PDB entry 2WKC | X-ray diffraction, 2.60 A resolution | chains A and C of the 4 polymer chains in the assembly

# Chain A (and C)
Name: ORF34P2
Organism: Lactococcus phage P2
Notes: chain C of this document is another copy of the same molecule, construct and numbering; everything in this record applies to it too
UniProtKB: Q09WL7 (Q09WL7_9CAUD); residues 2-118 here correspond to UniProt positions 15-131 (UniProt number = residue number + 13)
Amino-acid sequence (119 residues; each row starts with the number of its first residue; numbering starts at 0):
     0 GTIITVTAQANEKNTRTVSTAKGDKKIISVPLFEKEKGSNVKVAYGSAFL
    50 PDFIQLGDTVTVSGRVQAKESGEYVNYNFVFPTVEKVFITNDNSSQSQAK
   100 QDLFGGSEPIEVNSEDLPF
Disordered / not traced: 90-118

# Chain A / chain C interface
Contacting residue pairs - 13 pairs, chain A then chain C:
  G0(A) with E84(C)
  T1(A) with E84(C), hydrogen bond (backbone-side chain)
  I2(A) with S62(C); T82(C)
  S62(A) with I2(C)
  R64(A) with T82(C); E84(C)
  T82(A) with I2(C); R64(C)
  E84(A) with G0(C); T1(C), hydrogen bond (side chain-backbone); I2(C); R64(C)
Interface residues without a listed pair, chain A (11 interface residues in all): T4, G63, F80, V86
Interface residues without a listed pair, chain C (12 interface residues in all): T4, T60, G63, F80, V86

# Overview
11 residues of chain A and 12 residues of chain C are in contact; the contacts include 2 hydrogen bonds. The
hydrogen-bonded pair is T1(A)-E84(C).
Both chains are ORF34P2 (Lactococcus phage P2). Entry 2WKC (Crystal structure from a single-stranded DNA
binding protein from the lactococcal phage p2) was determined by X-ray diffraction together with 2WKD from the
same study.
